6PFS - chain A; structure by X-ray diffraction, 1.76 A resolution.

== Chain A ==
Protein: Green fluorescent protein
Source organism: Aequorea victoria
Sequence (250 residues; each row starts with the number of its first residue; note: 2 numbers in that range are skipped by the numbering (no residue carries them; nothing is unmodelled there); numbers below 1 keep their minus sign (Met-12 is residue -12)):
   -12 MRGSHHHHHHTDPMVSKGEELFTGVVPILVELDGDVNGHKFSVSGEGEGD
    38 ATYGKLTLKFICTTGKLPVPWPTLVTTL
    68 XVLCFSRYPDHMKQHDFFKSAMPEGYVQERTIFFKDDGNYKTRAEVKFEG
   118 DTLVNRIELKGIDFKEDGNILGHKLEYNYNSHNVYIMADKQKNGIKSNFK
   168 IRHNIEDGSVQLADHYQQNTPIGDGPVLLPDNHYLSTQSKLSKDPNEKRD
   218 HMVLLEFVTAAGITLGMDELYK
Not modelled in the structure: -12 to 0, 232-239
Modified residues: OHD ({(4Z)-2-[(1S)-1-aminoethyl]-4-[(3-chloro-4-hydroxyphenyl)methylidene]-5-oxo-4,5-dihydro-1H-imidazol-1-yl}acetic acid) at position 68
Glycans and other covalent adducts: covalent link Leu65-OHD_68

== Overview ==
Chain A is Green fluorescent protein (Aequorea victoria); the structure, rsEGFP2 with a chlorinated
chromophore in the fluorescent on-state in a contracted unit cell, was determined by X-ray diffraction (same
publication as 6PFR, 6PFT and 6PFU).
